Entry 7ZMG (electron microscopy, 2.44 A resolution); this record covers chains I and h of the 43 polymer chains in the assembly.

[Chain I]
Name: Oxidoreductase-like protein
Source organism: Chaetomium thermophilum var. thermophilum DSM 1495
UniProt: G0SBG8 (G0SBG8_CHATD); residues 1-223 here correspond to UniProt positions 661-883 (UniProt number = residue number + 660)
Sequence (223 residues; numbered 1 to 223; the number before each row is that of its first residue):
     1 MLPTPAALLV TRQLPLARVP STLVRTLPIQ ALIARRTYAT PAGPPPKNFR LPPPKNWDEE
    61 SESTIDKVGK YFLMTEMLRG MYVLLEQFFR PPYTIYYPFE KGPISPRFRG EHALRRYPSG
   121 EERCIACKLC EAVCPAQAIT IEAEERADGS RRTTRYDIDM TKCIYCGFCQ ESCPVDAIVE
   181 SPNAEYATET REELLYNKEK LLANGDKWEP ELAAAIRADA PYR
Not modelled in the structure: 1-38
Ion coordination: 4Fe-4S cluster Fe site 1: Cys-124, Cys-127, Cys-130, Cys-173; 4Fe-4S cluster Fe site 2: Cys-134, Cys-163, Cys-166, Cys-169
Small-molecule neighbours:
  - 1,2-Distearoyl-sn-glycerophosphoethanolamine (3PE), molecule 1: Glu-62, Ser-63, Thr-64, Ile-65, Val-68, Phe-72
  - 1,2-Distearoyl-sn-glycerophosphoethanolamine (3PE), molecule 2: Tyr-71, Phe-72, Met-74, Met-77
  - 4Fe-4S cluster (SF4), molecule 1: His-112, Cys-134, Pro-135, Ala-136, Ala-138, Ile-139, Ile-158, Cys-163, Ile-164, Tyr-165, Cys-166, Gly-167, Phe-168, Cys-169, Glu-180
  - 4Fe-4S cluster (SF4), molecule 2: Leu-114, Cys-124, Ile-125, Ala-126, Cys-127, Lys-128, Leu-129, Cys-130, Ile-141, Tyr-156, Cys-173, Pro-174, Val-175, Ala-177, Ile-178

[Chain h]
Name: NADH dehydrogenase [ubiquinone] 1 alpha subcomplex subunit
Source organism: Chaetomium thermophilum var. thermophilum DSM 1495
UniProt: G0S775 (G0S775_CHATD); residues 1-134 here correspond to UniProt positions 118-251 (UniProt number = residue number + 117)
Sequence (134 residues; each row starts with the number of its first residue):
     1 MSYPTRTLAN LRKIGLKEYF RQLLYIGDTK YGELVGVDKF GNKFYENKEE LPLRTRWVDY
    61 AKHDYDAAHI EPMWHAWISY QVDTPPTREP LTQIERPWAP KEHVPNRSFT RGAYKPYNTT
   121 QPKIQSWEPK AAPR
Small-molecule neighbours: 1,2-diacyl-sn-glycero-3-phosphocholine (PC1): Leu-23, Leu-24, Tyr-25, Ile-26, Gly-27

[Interface between chain I and chain h]
Pairs across the interface (88; chain I residue first):
  Pro-91(I) with Leu-51(h), hydrophobic
  Pro-92(I) with Met-1(h); Leu-51(h)
  Thr-94(I) with Arg-54(h)
  Ile-95(I) with Leu-53(h), hydrophobic; Arg-54(h)
  Tyr-96(I) with Met-1(h), hydrogen bond (side chain-backbone); Ile-26(h); Gly-27(h); Asp-28(h); Arg-54(h)
  Tyr-97(I) with Ala-67(h)
  Pro-98(I) with Val-58(h); Tyr-60(h), hydrogen bond (backbone-side chain); Tyr-65(h), hydrophobic; Ala-67(h), hydrophobic
  Phe-99(I) with Tyr-25(h); Ile-26(h), hydrophobic; Trp-57(h); Val-58(h), hydrogen bond (backbone-backbone); Tyr-60(h), hydrophobic; Tyr-65(h); Ile-78(h)
  Glu-100(I) with Lys-30(h), salt bridge; Arg-54(h), salt bridge; Arg-56(h); Trp-57(h)
  Lys-101(I) with Leu-53(h); Ile-78(h); Tyr-80(h)
  Gly-102(I) with Ser-79(h)
  Pro-103(I) with Leu-53(h); Ser-79(h)
  Ile-104(I) with Ser-79(h), hydrogen bond (backbone-backbone); Tyr-80(h); Gln-81(h)
  Ser-105(I) with Gln-81(h), hydrogen bond (backbone-side chain)
  Pro-106(I) with Gln-81(h)
  Arg-116(I) with Trp-98(h)
  Tyr-117(I) with Trp-98(h)
  Pro-118(I) with Trp-98(h)
  Ser-119(I) with Trp-98(h)
  Gly-120(I) with Trp-98(h)
  Glu-142(I) with Thr-120(h); Lys-123(h), salt bridge
  Thr-154(I) with Thr-119(h), hydrogen bond (backbone-side chain); Thr-120(h)
  Arg-155(I) with Asn-118(h), hydrogen bond; Thr-119(h); Thr-120(h), hydrogen bond; Lys-123(h)
  Pro-182(I) with His-75(h); Gln-81(h)
  Glu-185(I) with Ala-67(h)
  Ala-187(I) with Asn-106(h), hydrogen bond (backbone-side chain)
  Thr-188(I) with Ser-108(h)
  Glu-189(I) with Ser-108(h), hydrogen bond (backbone-side chain); Phe-109(h)
  Glu-192(I) with Pro-116(h)
  Glu-193(I) with Ser-108(h), hydrogen bond; Ala-113(h); Tyr-114(h)
  Leu-195(I) with Tyr-114(h), hydrogen bond (backbone-side chain); Pro-116(h)
  Tyr-196(I) with Tyr-114(h)
  Asn-197(I) with Tyr-114(h), hydrogen bond (backbone-side chain); Tyr-117(h), hydrogen bond (side chain-backbone); Thr-119(h)
  Glu-199(I) with Tyr-117(h)
  Lys-200(I) with Tyr-114(h)
  Asp-206(I) with Arg-96(h), hydrogen bond (backbone-side chain); Trp-98(h); Pro-100(h)
  Lys-207(I) with Pro-72(h); Pro-100(h); Val-104(h), hydrogen bond (side chain-backbone)
  Trp-208(I) with Pro-72(h), hydrophobic
  Glu-209(I) with Arg-96(h)
  Pro-210(I) with Met-73(h); Arg-96(h)
  Glu-211(I) with Pro-72(h); His-75(h), salt bridge; Ala-76(h), hydrogen bond (side chain-backbone); Gln-81(h)
  Ala-213(I) with Leu-91(h), hydrophobic
  Ala-214(I) with Leu-91(h)
  Arg-217(I) with Glu-89(h), salt bridge; Leu-91(h)
Also at the interface, not in a pair above, chain I (46 interface residues in all): Asn-183, Tyr-186
Also at the interface, not in a pair above, chain h (47 interface residues in all): Pro-52, Ala-68, Ile-70, Pro-90, Thr-92, Ala-99, His-103

[Summary]
46 residues of chain I and 47 residues of chain h are in contact, with 17 hydrogen bonds and 5 salt bridges.
Among the polar pairs are Glu-100(I)/Lys-30(h), Glu-100(I)/Arg-54(h) and Glu-142(I)/Lys-123(h). Ligands of
chain I: 4Fe-4S cluster and 1,2-Distearoyl-sn-glycerophosphoethanolamine. Chain h binds
1,2-diacyl-sn-glycero-3-phosphocholine.
Chain I is Oxidoreductase-like protein and chain h is NADH dehydrogenase [ubiquinone] 1 alpha subcomplex
subunit, both from Chaetomium thermophilum var. thermophilum DSM 1495; the structure, CryoEM structure of
mitochondrial complex I from Chaetomium thermophilum (state 1), was determined by electron microscopy together
with 7ZM7, 7ZM8, 7ZMB, 7ZME and 7ZMH from the same study.
